3LFY - chain A; structure by X-ray diffraction, 2.60 A resolution.

== Chain A ==
Name: Papain
Source organism: Carica papaya
Notes: EC 3.4.22.2; fragment: Papain DOMAIN
UniProt: P00784 (PAPA1_CARPA); residues 1-212 here correspond to UniProt positions 134-345 (UniProt number = residue number + 133)
Chain sequence (212 residues; each row starts with the number of its first residue):
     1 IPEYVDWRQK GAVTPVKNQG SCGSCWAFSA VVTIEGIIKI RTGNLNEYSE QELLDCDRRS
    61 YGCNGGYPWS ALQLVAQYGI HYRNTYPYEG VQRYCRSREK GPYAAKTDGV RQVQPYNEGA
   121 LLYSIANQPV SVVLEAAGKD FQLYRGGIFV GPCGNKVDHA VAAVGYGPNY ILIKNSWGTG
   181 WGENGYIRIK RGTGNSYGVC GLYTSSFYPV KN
Modified positions: Cys25 (cysteinesulfonic acid; OCS)
UniProt features mapped onto this chain:
  - active site: Cys25, His159, Asn175
  - binding site (E64): Cys25
  - binding site (leupeptin): Cys25
Disulfides: Cys22-Cys63, Cys56-Cys95, Cys153-Cys200
Residues lining bound ligands: asparagine / serine: Gln19, Cys22, Gln142, Trp177

== In short ==
Ligands of chain A: asparagine / serine. Curated annotation (UniProt) lists 3 active-site residues,
E64-binding residue Cys25 and leupeptin-binding residue Cys25.
Chain A is Papain (Carica papaya); the structure, CTD of Tarocystatin in complex with papain, was determined
by X-ray diffraction together with 3IMA from the same study.
